PDB entry 3ZDI | X-ray diffraction, 2.65 A resolution | chains A and B

== Chain A ==
Protein: Glycogen synthase kinase-3 beta
From: Homo sapiens
Notes: EC 2.7.11.26, 2.7.11.1
UniProtKB: P49841 (GSK3B_HUMAN); numbering as in UniProt (aligned over 35-384)
Chain sequence (350 residues; each row starts with the number of its first residue):
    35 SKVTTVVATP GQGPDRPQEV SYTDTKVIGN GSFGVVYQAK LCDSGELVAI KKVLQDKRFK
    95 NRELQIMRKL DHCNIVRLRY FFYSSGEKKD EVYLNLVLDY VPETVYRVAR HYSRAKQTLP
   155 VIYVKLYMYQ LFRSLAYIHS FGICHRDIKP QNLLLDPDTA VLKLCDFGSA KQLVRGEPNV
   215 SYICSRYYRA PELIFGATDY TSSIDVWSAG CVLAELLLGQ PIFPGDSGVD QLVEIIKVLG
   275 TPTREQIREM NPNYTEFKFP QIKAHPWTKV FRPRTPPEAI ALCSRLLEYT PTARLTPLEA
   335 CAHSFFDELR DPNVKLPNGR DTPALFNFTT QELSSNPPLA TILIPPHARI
Not modelled in the structure: 35
Modified / non-standard residues: Tyr216 (o-phosphotyrosine; PTR)
Swiss-Prot annotation at these positions:
  - active site: Asp181 (Proton acceptor)
  - binding site (ATP): Ile62 to Val70, Lys85
  - modified residue: Tyr216 (Phosphotyrosine)
  - mutagenesis: Lys85 to Lys86 (Abolished serine/threonine-protein kinase activity), Arg96 (R96A: Prevents the phosphorylation of phosphate-primed glycogen synthase), Leu128 (L128A: Abolishes activity toward AXIN1)
Residues lining bound ligands: UGJ (3,6-Diamino-4-(2-chlorophenyl)thieno[2,3-b]pyridine-2,5-dicarbonitrile): Ile62, Gly63, Asn64, Gly65, Val70, Ala83, Lys85, Glu97, Leu132, Tyr134, Val135, Thr138, Gln185, Asn186, Leu188, Cys199, Asp200

== Chain B ==
Protein: Axin-1
UniProtKB: O15169 (AXIN1_HUMAN); residues 421-438 here correspond to UniProt positions 383-400 (UniProt number = residue number - 38)
Chain sequence (18 residues; each row starts with the number of its first residue):
   421 VEPQKFAEEL IHRLEAVQ
Not modelled in the structure: 421

== Chain A / chain B interface ==
Residue-residue contacts (20):
  Ile228(A) - Phe426(B)
  Ser261(A) - Arg433(B)
  Val263(A) - Phe426(B)  hydrophobic
  Val263(A) - Arg433(B)
  Asp264(A) - Arg433(B)  salt bridge
  Leu266(A) - Leu430(B)  hydrophobic
  Ile270(A) - Leu434(B)  hydrophobic
  Lys271(A) - Val437(B)
  Asn287(A) - Pro423(B)
  Tyr288(A) - Pro423(B)
  Tyr288(A) - Phe426(B)
  Phe291(A) - Gln424(B)
  Phe291(A) - Ala427(B)  hydrophobic
  Lys292(A) - Ile431(B)
  Phe293(A) - Leu430(B)  hydrophobic
  Pro294(A) - Ile431(B)
  Pro294(A) - Gln438(B)
  Gln295(A) - Gln438(B)
  Ile296(A) - Val437(B)  hydrophobic
  Ile296(A) - Gln438(B)
Other interface residues (no listed pair), chain A (17 interface residues in all): Asp260, Val267
Other interface residues (no listed pair), chain B (11 interface residues in all): Glu422

== Summary ==
Chain A and chain B form an interface of 17 and 11 residues respectively, with 1 salt bridge. Its one
salt-bridged contact is Asp264(A)-Arg433(B). Ligands of chain A: compound UGJ. UniProt lists active-site
residue Asp181(A), 10 ATP-binding residues and 4 mutagenesis sites on chain A.
Here chain A is Glycogen synthase kinase-3 beta (Homo sapiens) and chain B is Axin-1. Entry 3ZDI (Glycogen
Synthase Kinase 3 Beta complexed with Axin Peptide and Inhibitor 7d) was determined by X-ray diffraction.
